7TFH - chains C and D of the 12 polymer chains in the assembly; structure by electron microscopy, 3.09 A resolution.

== Chain C ==
Molecule: Replication factor C subunit 3
Organism: Saccharomyces cerevisiae
UniProt: P38629 (RFC3_YEAST); numbering as in UniProt (aligned over 1-340)
Sequence (340 residues; each row starts with the number of its first residue):
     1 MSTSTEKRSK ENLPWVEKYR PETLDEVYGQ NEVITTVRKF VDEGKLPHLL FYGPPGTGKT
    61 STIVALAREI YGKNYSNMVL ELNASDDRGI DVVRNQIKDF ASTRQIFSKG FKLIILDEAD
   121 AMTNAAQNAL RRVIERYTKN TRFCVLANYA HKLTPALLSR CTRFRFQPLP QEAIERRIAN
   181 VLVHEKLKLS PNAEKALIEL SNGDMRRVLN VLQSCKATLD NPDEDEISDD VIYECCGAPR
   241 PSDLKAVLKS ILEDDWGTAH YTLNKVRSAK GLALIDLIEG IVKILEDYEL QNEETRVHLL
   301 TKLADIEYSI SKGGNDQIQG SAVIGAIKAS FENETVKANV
Unresolved in the structure: 1-5, 336-340
Small-molecule neighbours:
  - ATP-gamma-S (AGS; phosphothiophosphoric acid-adenylate ester), molecule 1: Val16, Tyr19, Arg20, Pro21, Glu26, Val27, Tyr28, Gln30, Pro54, Pro55, Gly56, Thr57, Gly58, Lys59, Thr60, Ser61, Asn148, Leu169, Arg177, Met205, Arg206, Leu209
  - ATP-gamma-S (AGS), molecule 2: Arg131, Glu135, Ala156, Arg160
UniProt features mapped onto this chain:
  - binding site (ATP): Val16 to Tyr19, Arg20, Tyr28, Gly53 to Ser61, Asn148, Arg206
  - modified residue: Ser2 (N-acetylserine)
From the paper describing this entry:
  - binding site for Template strand: Ile90, Arg94, Thr123

== Chain D ==
Molecule: Replication factor C subunit 2
Organism: Saccharomyces cerevisiae
UniProt: P40348 (RFC2_YEAST); residues 1-353 here = UniProt positions 1-353
Sequence (353 residues; row label = number of the first residue in the row):
     1 MFEGFGPNKK RKISKLAAEQ SLAQQPWVEK YRPKNLDEVT AQDHAVTVLK KTLKSANLPH
    61 MLFYGPPGTG KTSTILALTK ELYGPDLMKS RILELNASDE RGISIVREKV KNFARLTVSK
   121 PSKHDLENYP CPPYKIIILD EADSMTADAQ SALRRTMETY SGVTRFCLIC NYVTRIIDPL
   181 ASRCSKFRFK ALDASNAIDR LRFISEQENV KCDDGVLERI LDISAGDLRR GITLLQSASK
   241 GAQYLGDGKN ITSTQVEELA GVVPHDILIE IVEKVKSGDF DEIKKYVNTF MKSGWSAASV
   301 VNQLHEYYIT NDNFDTNFKN QISWLLFTTD SRLNNGTNEH IQLLNLLVKI SQL
Unresolved in the structure: 1-22
Metal / ion sites: Mg2+: Thr72 (together with ATP-gamma-S)
Small-molecule neighbours:
  - ATP-gamma-S (AGS; phosphothiophosphoric acid-adenylate ester), molecule 1: Trp27, Val28, Tyr31, Arg32, Pro33, Glu38, Val39, Thr40, Gln42, Pro67, Gly68, Thr69, Gly70, Lys71, Thr72, Ser73, Asn171, Leu192, Arg200, Leu228, Arg229, Ile232
  - ATP-gamma-S (AGS), molecule 2: Arg154, Glu158, Pro179, Arg183
UniProt features mapped onto this chain:
  - binding site (ATP): Val28, Arg32, Gly65 to Ser73, Asn171, Arg229
  - modified residue: Met1 (N-acetylmethionine)
From the paper describing this entry:
  - binding site for Template strand: Ile103

== How chain C and chain D interact ==
Residue-residue contacts (96; chain C residue first):
  Glu6(C) with Gly162(D)
  Lys7(C) with Pro133(D); Gly162(D)
  Arg8(C) with Pro133(D)
  Glu11(C) with Asn57(D), hydrogen bond (backbone-side chain)
  Asn12(C) with Ala56(D); Pro133(D); Arg165(D), hydrogen bond (backbone-side chain)
  Leu13(C) with Asn57(D), hydrogen bond (backbone-side chain); Ser161(D); Gly162(D); Arg165(D)
  Pro14(C) with Leu58(D); Pro59(D), hydrophobic; Ser161(D); Arg165(D)
  Glu17(C) with Glu158(D); Ser161(D)
  Arg20(C) with Glu158(D), salt bridge
  Pro55(C) with Ser182(D)
  Glu81(C) with Arg155(D), salt bridge
  Asn83(C) with Arg155(D)
  Ala84(C) with Arg107(D); Ser151(D); Ala152(D)
  Ser85(C) with Arg107(D), hydrogen bond (backbone-side chain); Lys111(D), hydrogen bond (backbone-side chain); Ala152(D), hydrogen bond (side chain-backbone); Arg155(D); Thr156(D), hydrogen bond (side chain-backbone)
  Asp86(C) with Lys111(D), salt bridge
  Asp117(C) with Arg155(D), salt bridge
  Glu118(C) with Ser151(D); Arg154(D), salt bridge; Arg155(D)
  Asn148(C) with Arg154(D); Pro179(D)
  Asp204(C) with Ser182(D), hydrogen bond
  Arg206(C) with Glu158(D), salt bridge; Ser182(D); Arg183(D)
  Arg207(C) with Ala181(D), hydrogen bond (side chain-backbone); Ser182(D); Cys184(D), hydrogen bond (side chain-backbone); Ser185(D); Lys186(D)
  Asn210(C) with Ser182(D), hydrogen bond (side chain-backbone); Arg183(D)
  Gln213(C) with Asn57(D), hydrogen bond (side chain-backbone); Pro59(D)
  Ser214(C) with Val48(D); Ser185(D)
  Ala217(C) with Lys51(D)
  Thr218(C) with Val48(D)
  Leu219(C) with Lys51(D), hydrogen bond (backbone-side chain)
  Asp220(C) with Lys51(D), hydrogen bond (backbone-side chain)
  Pro222(C) with Lys51(D)
  Glu234(C) with His44(D)
  Gly237(C) with Arg188(D)
  Trp256(C) with Ile309(D), hydrophobic; Thr316(D); Lys319(D); Asn320(D), hydrogen bond; Ser323(D)
  Lys270(C) with Lys190(D), hydrogen bond (backbone-side chain)
  Gly271(C) with Arg188(D), hydrogen bond (backbone-side chain); Lys190(D)
  Ala273(C) with Arg188(D)
  Lys302(C) with Trp324(D)
  Asp305(C) with Phe327(D)
  Ile306(C) with Trp324(D), hydrophobic; Phe327(D), hydrophobic
  Ser309(C) with Phe327(D); Ser331(D)
  Ser311(C) with Tyr172(D); Thr174(D)
  Lys312(C) with Tyr172(D); Asn335(D)
  Gly313(C) with Asn334(D), hydrogen bond (backbone-side chain)
  Asn315(C) with Asn302(D), hydrogen bond; Asp330(D)
  Gln317(C) with His305(D)
  Ile318(C) with Val301(D), hydrophobic; His305(D); Leu326(D); Phe327(D), hydrophobic; Asp330(D)
  Ser321(C) with His305(D), hydrogen bond; Ser323(D)
  Ala322(C) with Phe327(D), hydrophobic
  Gly325(C) with Asn320(D); Ser323(D)
  Lys328(C) with Asn320(D)
  Ala329(C) with Asn320(D)
  Glu332(C) with Thr316(D); Asn320(D), hydrogen bond
Interface residues without a listed pair, chain C (63 interface residues in all): Thr60, Asp87, Ala121, Tyr149, Lys216, Cys235, His260, Ser268, Leu272, Asp276, Gly314, Gln319
Interface residues without a listed pair, chain D (53 interface residues in all): Thr47, His60, Tyr134, Val163, Asp178, Phe187, Asp193, Asn317

== In short ==
The interface between chain C and chain D involves 63 residues on one side and 53 on the other, with 21
hydrogen bonds and 6 salt bridges. Polar pairs include Arg20(C)-Glu158(D), Glu81(C)-Arg155(D) and
Asp86(C)-Lys111(D). The paper reports a binding site for Template strand at Ile90(C), Arg94(C) and Ile103(D)
among others.
Chain C is Replication factor C subunit 3 and chain D is Replication factor C subunit 2, both from
Saccharomyces cerevisiae; the structure, Atomic model of the S. cerevisiae clamp-clamp loader complex PCNA-RFC
bound to two DNA molecules, one ..., was determined by electron microscopy (same publication as 7TFI, 7TFJ,
7TFK and 7TFL).
